8DTP - chains A and B of the 7 polymer chains in the assembly; structure by electron microscopy, 2.70 A resolution.

Chain A (and B):
Protein: DnaB-like replicative helicase
Source organism: Escherichia phage T4
Notes: EC 3.6.4.-; chain B of this document is another copy of the same molecule, construct and numbering; everything in this record applies to it too
UniProt: P04530 (HELIC_BPT4); residues 1-475 here = UniProt positions 1-475
Sequence (475 residues; numbered 1 to 475; the number before each row is that of its first residue):
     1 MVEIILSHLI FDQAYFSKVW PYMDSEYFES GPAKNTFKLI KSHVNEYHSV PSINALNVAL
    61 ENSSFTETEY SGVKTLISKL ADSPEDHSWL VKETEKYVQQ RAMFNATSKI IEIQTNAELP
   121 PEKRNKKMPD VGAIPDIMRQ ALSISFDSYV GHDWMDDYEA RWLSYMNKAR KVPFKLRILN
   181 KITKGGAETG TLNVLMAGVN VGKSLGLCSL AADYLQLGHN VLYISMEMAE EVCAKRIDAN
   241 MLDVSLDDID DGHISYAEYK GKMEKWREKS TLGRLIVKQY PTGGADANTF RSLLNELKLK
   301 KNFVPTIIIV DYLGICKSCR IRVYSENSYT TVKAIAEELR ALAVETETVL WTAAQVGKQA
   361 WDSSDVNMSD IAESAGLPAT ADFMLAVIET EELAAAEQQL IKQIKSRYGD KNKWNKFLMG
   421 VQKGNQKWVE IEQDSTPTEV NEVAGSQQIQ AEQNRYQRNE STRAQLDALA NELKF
Not modelled in the structure: 433-475
Ligand contacts: ATP-gamma-S (AGS; phosphothiophosphoric acid-adenylate ester): P378, A379, K405, R407, Y408, G409, D410
Swiss-Prot annotation at these positions:
  - region: Y456 to F475 (Interaction with the helicase assembly factor)
  - binding site (ATP): A197 to S204
  - mutagenesis: L192 (L192Q: Partially suppresses phage growth inhibition by extra copies of bacterial AbpA-AbpB), D213 (D213Y: Partially suppresses phage growth inhibition by extra copies of bacterial AbpA-AbpB)
Reported in the primary citation:
  - binding site for the 18-nt DNA strand: N327 to Y329, K358, A372 to A375

Interface between chain A and chain B:
Residue-residue contacts - 97 pairs, chain A then chain B:
  M103(A) with Q114(B); V131(B), hydrophobic; I134(B), hydrophobic
  T107(A) with I111(B); Q114(B), hydrogen bond
  I110(A) with I110(B), hydrophobic
  I111(A) with T107(B)
  Q114(A) with M103(B); T107(B), hydrogen bond; M138(B)
  V131(A) with M103(B), hydrophobic; L142(B), hydrophobic
  G132(A) with L142(B)
  I134(A) with M103(B), hydrophobic; M138(B), hydrophobic
  P135(A) with P135(B); L142(B)
  M138(A) with Q114(B); I134(B), hydrophobic
  R139(A) with K298(B); L299(B)
  L142(A) with V131(B); G132(B); P135(B); L299(B), hydrophobic
  S143(A) with L299(B)
  S148(A) with K300(B); K301(B), hydrogen bond (backbone-side chain)
  Y149(A) with E230(B); K301(B)
  V150(A) with I276(B); L293(B), hydrophobic; E296(B); L297(B), hydrophobic; K300(B); K301(B)
  G151(A) with E230(B); V277(B); K278(B)
  H152(A) with E230(B), hydrogen bond (backbone-side chain); E231(B), salt bridge; A234(B); L275(B); I276(B); V277(B), hydrogen bond (backbone-backbone)
  D153(A) with L275(B)
  W154(A) with L215(B), hydrophobic; I237(B); D238(B), hydrogen bond; M241(B), hydrophobic; M263(B), hydrophobic; L275(B), hydrogen bond (backbone-backbone)
  M155(A) with M263(B); W266(B), hydrophobic; R267(B), hydrogen bond (backbone-side chain)
  Y158(A) with Y259(B); K260(B), hydrogen bond; M263(B), hydrophobic; E264(B), hydrogen bond; R267(B), hydrogen bond
  R161(A) with E231(B); A234(B); D238(B), salt bridge; Y259(B), hydrogen bond
  W162(A) with I254(B); S255(B); Y256(B); Y259(B), hydrophobic
  S164(A) with E231(B), hydrogen bond
  Y165(A) with A234(B); K235(B), hydrogen bond (side chain-backbone); D238(B), hydrogen bond; I249(B), hydrophobic
  K168(A) with D250(B)
  R170(A) with A229(B)
  K184(A) with D247(B), salt bridge
  E188(A) with V232(B)
  R320(A) with Y324(B)
  I321(A) with Y324(B), hydrophobic
  E337(A) with T282(B); I315(B)
  R340(A) with E227(B), hydrogen bond (side chain-backbone); T282(B)
  A341(A) with P281(B), hydrophobic; T282(B)
  V344(A) with Q279(B)
  M368(A) with V199(B), hydrophobic; W361(B)
  S369(A) with K358(B); W361(B)
  A375(A) with W361(B)
  P378(A) with V199(B)
  D382(A) with E227(B)
  K405(A) with N200(B), hydrogen bond
  S406(A) with N200(B)
  R407(A) with E227(B), hydrogen bond (side chain-backbone)
  K411(A) with N200(B)
Other interface residues (no listed pair), chain A (54 interface residues in all): Q100, E118, S145, D147, D156, T330, N367, A379, T380
Other interface residues (no listed pair), chain B (68 interface residues in all): Q100, F104, E118, R139, M226, M228, L242, L272, R274, Y312, G314, E326, Q355, D362

Summary:
Chain A and chain B form an interface of 54 and 68 residues respectively, with 18 hydrogen bonds and 3 salt
bridges. Polar pairs include H152(A)-E231(B), R161(A)-D238(B) and K184(A)-D247(B). Chain A binds ATP-gamma-S.
From the paper: a binding site for the 18-nt DNA strand at N327(A), K358(A) and A372(A).
Both chains are DnaB-like replicative helicase (Escherichia phage T4). Entry 8DTP (Close state of T4
bacteriophage gp41 hexamer bound with single strand DNA) was determined by electron microscopy (same
publication as 8DUE, 8DVF, 8DVI, 8DW6, 8DWJ, 8G0Z and 8GAO).
